6MAS - chains A and C of the 4 polymer chains in the assembly; structure by X-ray diffraction, 1.30 A resolution.

# Chain A (and C)
Protein: Uncharacterized protein
Organism: Branchiostoma floridae
Notes: chain C of this document is another copy of the same molecule, construct and numbering; everything in this record applies to it too
Reference sequence: C3YRA2 (C3YRA2_BRAFL); residues 2-219 here correspond to UniProt positions 9-226 (UniProt number = residue number + 7)
Amino-acid sequence (227 residues; row label = number of the first residue in the row; note: 2 numbers in that range are skipped by the numbering (no residue carries them; nothing is unmodelled there)):
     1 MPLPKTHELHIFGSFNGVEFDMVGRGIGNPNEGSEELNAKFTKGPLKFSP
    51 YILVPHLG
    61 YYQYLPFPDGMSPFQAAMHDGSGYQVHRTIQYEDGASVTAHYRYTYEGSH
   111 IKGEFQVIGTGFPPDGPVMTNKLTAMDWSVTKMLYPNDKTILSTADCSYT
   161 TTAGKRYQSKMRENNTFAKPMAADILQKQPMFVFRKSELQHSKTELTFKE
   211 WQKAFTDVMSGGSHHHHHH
Unresolved in the structure: 1, 220-229
Construct notes: expression tag (1, 220-229); chromophore (58, 58, 58)
Modified positions: Gly58 (chromophore; CR2)
Glycans and other covalent adducts: covalent link Gly58-Tyr61
What the authors report for this chain:
  - catalytic residues: Glu35, Arg88 (proposed by the authors, not directly observed)

# How chain A and chain C interact
Contacting residue pairs (53):
  Asp137(A) - Pro190(C)
  Trp138(A) - Pro190(C)
  Trp138(A) - Phe192(C)
  Trp138(A) - Thr216(C)
  Trp138(A) - Asp217(C)
  Val140(A) - Val140(C)  hydrophobic
  Val140(A) - Phe192(C)  hydrophobic
  Lys142(A) - Asp156(C)  hydrogen bond (side chain-backbone)
  Lys142(A) - Cys157(C)
  Lys142(A) - Ser158(C)  hydrogen bond
  Leu144(A) - Arg166(C)
  Leu144(A) - Gln168(C)
  Leu152(A) - Gln168(C)
  Thr154(A) - Asp156(C)  hydrogen bond
  Asp156(A) - Lys142(C)  hydrogen bond (backbone-side chain)
  Asp156(A) - Thr154(C)  hydrogen bond
  Cys157(A) - Lys142(C)
  Ser158(A) - Lys142(C)  hydrogen bond
  Arg166(A) - Leu144(C)
  Arg166(A) - Gln189(C)
  Gln168(A) - Leu144(C)
  Gln168(A) - Leu152(C)
  Lys170(A) - Lys170(C)
  Gln189(A) - Arg166(C)
  Pro190(A) - Asp137(C)
  Pro190(A) - Trp138(C)
  Phe192(A) - Trp138(C)
  Phe192(A) - Val140(C)  hydrophobic
  Phe192(A) - Phe194(C)  hydrophobic
  Phe194(A) - Phe192(C)  hydrophobic
  Phe194(A) - Thr216(C)
  Phe194(A) - Asp217(C)
  Phe194(A) - Val218(C)  hydrophobic
  Phe194(A) - Met219(C)
  Lys196(A) - Asp217(C)  salt bridge
  Lys196(A) - Met219(C)
  Trp211(A) - Met219(C)
  Gln212(A) - Met219(C)
  Lys213(A) - Val218(C)  hydrogen bond (side chain-backbone)
  Lys213(A) - Met219(C)
  Thr216(A) - Trp138(C)
  Thr216(A) - Phe194(C)
  Asp217(A) - Trp138(C)
  Asp217(A) - Phe194(C)
  Asp217(A) - Lys196(C)  salt bridge
  Val218(A) - Phe194(C)  hydrophobic
  Val218(A) - Lys213(C)  hydrogen bond (backbone-side chain)
  Val218(A) - Val218(C)  hydrophobic
  Met219(A) - Phe194(C)
  Met219(A) - Lys196(C)
  Met219(A) - Trp211(C)
  Met219(A) - Gln212(C)
  Met219(A) - Lys213(C)
Other interface residues (no listed pair), chain A (27 interface residues in all): Ser139, Phe215
Other interface residues (no listed pair), chain C (27 interface residues in all): Ser139, Phe215

# Overview
Chain A and chain C each contribute 27 residues to their interface; the contacts include 8 hydrogen bonds and
2 salt bridges. Polar contacts include Lys196(A)-Asp217(C), Lys142(A)-Asp156(C) and Lys142(A)-Ser158(C). The
paper reports catalytic residues Glu35(A) and Arg88(A).
Both chains are Uncharacterized protein (Branchiostoma floridae). Entry 6MAS (X-ray Structure of Branchiostoma
floridae fluorescent protein lanFP10G) was determined by X-ray diffraction together with 6M9Z, 6M9X and 6M9Y
from the same study.
